8J5D - chains A and D of the 4 polymer chains in the assembly; structure by electron microscopy, 3.00 A resolution.

# Chain A
Molecule: Beta-amylase 1, chloroplastic
Source organism: Arabidopsis thaliana
Notes: EC 3.2.1.2
Reference sequence: Q9LIR6 (BAM1_ARATH); residue numbers follow UniProt; this construct covers 105-575
Sequence (499 residues; each row starts with the number of its first residue):
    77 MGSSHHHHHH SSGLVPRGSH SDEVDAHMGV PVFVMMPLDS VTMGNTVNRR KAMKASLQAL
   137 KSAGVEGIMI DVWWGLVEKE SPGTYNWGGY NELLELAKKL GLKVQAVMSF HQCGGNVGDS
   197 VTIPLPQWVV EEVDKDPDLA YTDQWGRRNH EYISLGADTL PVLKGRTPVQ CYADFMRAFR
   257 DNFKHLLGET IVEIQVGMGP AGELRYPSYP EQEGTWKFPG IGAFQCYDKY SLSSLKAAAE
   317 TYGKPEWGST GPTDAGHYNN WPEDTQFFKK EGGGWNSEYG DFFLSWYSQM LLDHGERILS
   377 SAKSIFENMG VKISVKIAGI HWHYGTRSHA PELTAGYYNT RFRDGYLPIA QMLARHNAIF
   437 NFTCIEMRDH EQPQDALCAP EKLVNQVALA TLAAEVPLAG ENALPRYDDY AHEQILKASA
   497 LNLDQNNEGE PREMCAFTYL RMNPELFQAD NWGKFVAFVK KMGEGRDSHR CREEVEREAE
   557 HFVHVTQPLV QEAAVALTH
Not modelled in the structure: 77-105, 498-509, 540-575
Differences from the reference sequence: initiating methionine (77); expression tag (78-104)
What the authors report for this chain:
  - catalytic residues: Glu279, Glu477
  - mutagenesis - E279A, E477A: abolished catalytic activity

# Chain D
Molecule: Phosphoglucan phosphatase LSF1, chloroplastic
Source organism: Arabidopsis thaliana
Notes: EC 3.1.3.-
Reference sequence: F4J117 (LSF1_ARATH); numbering as in UniProt (aligned over 71-591)
Sequence (529 residues; row label = number of the first residue in the row):
    71 KMNLNEYMVT LEKPLGIRFA LSADGKIFVH AIKKGSNAEK ARIIMVGDTL KKASDSSGGT
   131 LVEIKDFGDT KKMLVEKTGS FSLVLERPFS PFPIQYLLHL SDLDLLYNRG RVSFVTWNKN
   191 LLSSNLRASS QGSGNSGYAA FSSKFFTPQG WKLLNRQSNS FQSGTKKNIL SPPISPLVSV
   251 FSEDVPGDGE WGYGNFPLEE YIKALDRSKG ELSYNHALGM RYSKITEQIY VGSCIQTEED
   311 VENLSEAGIT AILNFQGGTE AQNWGIDSQS INDACQKSEV LMINYPIKDA DSFDLRKKLP
   371 LCVGLLLRLL KKNHRVFVTC TTGFDRSSAC VIAYLHWMTD TSLHAAYSFV TGLHACKPDR
   431 PAIAWATWDL IAMVDDGKHD GTPTHSVTFV WNGHEGEEVL LVGDFTGNWK EPIKATHKGG
   491 PRFETEVRLT QGKYYYKYII NGDWRHSATS PTERDDRGNT NNIIVVGDVA NVRPTIQQPR
   551 KDANIIKVIE RVLTESERFR LAKAARCIAF SVCPIRLCPK SLEHHHHHH
Not modelled in the structure: 71, 226-243, 281-599
Differences from the reference sequence: expression tag (592-599)
What the authors report for this chain:
  - mutagenesis - W479A, W479R: abolished expression
  - mutagenesis - Y284A, N333A/W334A, K507A: unchanged catalytic activity

# Chain A / chain D interface
Pairs across the interface (39):
  Asp212(A) with Arg112(D), salt bridge
  Thr235(A) with Met115(D); Arg157(D), hydrogen bond
  Leu236(A) with Arg112(D); Ile113(D), hydrophobic
  Pro237(A) with Arg112(D), hydrogen bond (backbone-side chain); Met115(D); Phe266(D), hydrophobic
  Val238(A) with Arg112(D)
  Lys240(A) with Pro267(D); Glu270(D)
  Gly241(A) with Phe266(D); Pro267(D); Tyr271(D)
  Arg242(A) with Glu270(D)
  Gln246(A) with Tyr271(D); Ala274(D); Leu275(D)
  Asp250(A) with Arg277(D), salt bridge
  Arg253(A) with Arg277(D), hydrogen bond (side chain-backbone); Ser278(D), hydrogen bond (side chain-backbone); Gly280(D)
  Tyr306(A) with Arg112(D); Ile113(D)
  Ser309(A) with Tyr77(D); Met78(D), hydrogen bond (side chain-backbone); Ile113(D)
  Ser310(A) with Glu76(D)
  Lys312(A) with Met78(D)
  Ala313(A) with Glu76(D); Tyr77(D)
  Glu316(A) with Leu131(D)
  Thr317(A) with Asn73(D); Glu76(D), hydrogen bond
  Tyr318(A) with Met72(D)
  Trp362(A) with Leu74(D)
  Gln365(A) with Leu74(D)
  Met366(A) with Leu74(D)
  Asp369(A) with Leu74(D)
Other interface residues (no listed pair), chain A (25 interface residues in all): Glu208, Thr243
Other interface residues (no listed pair), chain D (22 interface residues in all): Val79, Lys122
From the paper, about this interface:
  - pairs named by the authors: Glu208(A)-Arg112(D), Lys240(A)-Glu270(D), Asp250(A)-Arg277(D) (salt bridge), Thr317(A)-Asn73(D), Glu76(D)-Thr317(A) (hydrogen bond)
  - hot spots on chain A (mutagenesis) - E208K/K240E/D250R/T317A: decreased binding to Phosphoglucan phosphatase LSF1, chloroplastic (chain D)
  - interface residues, chain D: Leu268(D)
  - hot spots on chain D (mutagenesis) - N73A/E76A/R112D: unchanged binding to Beta-amylase 1, chloroplastic (chain A)
  - hot spots on chain D (mutagenesis) - R112D/E270D/R277D: decreased binding to Beta-amylase 1, chloroplastic (chain A)

# In short
The interface between chain A and chain D involves 25 residues on one side and 22 on the other; the contacts
include 6 hydrogen bonds and 2 salt bridges. Among the polar pairs are Asp212(A)-Arg112(D),
Asp250(A)-Arg277(D) and Thr235(A)-Arg157(D). The authors report contacts between Glu208(A) and Arg112(D),
Lys240(A) and Glu270(D) and Thr317(A) and Asn73(D); a salt bridge between Asp250(A) and Arg277(D); a hydrogen
bond between Glu76(D) and Thr317(A). The paper reports catalytic residues Glu279(A) and Glu477(A); E279A and
E477A of chain A abolish catalytic activity; 10 substitutions were tested in all.
Here chain A is Beta-amylase 1, chloroplastic and chain D is Phosphoglucan phosphatase LSF1, chloroplastic,
both from Arabidopsis thaliana. Entry 8J5D (Cryo-EM structure of starch degradation complex of BAM1-LSF1-MDH)
was determined by electron microscopy.
